PDB entry 3ICE | X-ray diffraction, 2.80 A resolution | chains D and E of the 7 polymer chains in the assembly

# Chain D (and E)
Protein: Transcription termination factor rho
From: Escherichia coli K-12
Notes: EC 3.6.1.-; chain E of this document is another copy of the same molecule, construct and numbering; everything in this record applies to it too
UniProtKB: P0AG30 (RHO_ECOLI); residues 1-419 here = UniProt positions 1-419
Chain sequence (422 residues; numbered -2 to 419; the number before each row is that of its first residue; numbers below 1 keep their minus sign (Mse-2 is residue -2)):
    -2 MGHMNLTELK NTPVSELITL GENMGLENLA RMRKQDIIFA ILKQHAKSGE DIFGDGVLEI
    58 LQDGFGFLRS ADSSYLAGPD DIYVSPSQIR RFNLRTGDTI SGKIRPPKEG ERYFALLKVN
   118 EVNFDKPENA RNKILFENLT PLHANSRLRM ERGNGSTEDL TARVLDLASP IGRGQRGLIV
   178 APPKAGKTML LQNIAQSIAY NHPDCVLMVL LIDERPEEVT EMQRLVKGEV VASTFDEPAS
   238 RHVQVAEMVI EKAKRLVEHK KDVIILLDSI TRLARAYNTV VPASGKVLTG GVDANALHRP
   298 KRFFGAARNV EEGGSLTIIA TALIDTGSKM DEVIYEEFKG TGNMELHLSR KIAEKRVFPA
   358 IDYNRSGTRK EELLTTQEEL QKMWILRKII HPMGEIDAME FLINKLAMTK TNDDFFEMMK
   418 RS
Not modelled in the structure: -2 to 0, 24-28, 416-419 (chain E: -2 to 0, 22-29, 416-419)
Differences from the reference sequence: expression tag (-2 to 0)
Modified residues: Mse-2, Mse416 (selenomethionine); Mse1, Mse21, Mse29, Mse147, Mse186, Mse205, Mse219, Mse245, Mse327, Mse341, Mse380, Mse390, Mse396, Mse405, Mse415 (selenomethionine; parent Met)
Swiss-Prot annotation at these positions:
  - region: Gly61 to Arg66 (RNA-binding 1), Asp78 to Tyr80 (RNA-binding 1), Glu108 to Tyr110 (RNA-binding 1), Val284 to Gly288 (RNA-binding 2)
  - binding site (ATP): Gly169 to Gly174, Lys181 to Mse186, Arg212
  - site: Lys326 (RNA-binding 2)
  - mutagenesis: Phe62 (F62L/A: Defective for RNA-binding), Phe64 (F64L/A: Defective for RNA-binding), Lys181 (K181Q: Partial loss of ATPase, helicase and termination activity), Lys184 (K184Q: Improves ATPase and helicase activity but reduced termination activity), Cys202 (C202G/S: Does not affect the kinetics of ATP hydrolysis and inhibition by bicyclomycin), Asp265 (D265N: Loss of ATPase activity, helicase and termination activity)
Bound ions: Mg2+: Thr185, Glu211 (together with ADP)
Small-molecule neighbours:
  - ADP / beryllium trifluoride, molecule 1: Pro179, Pro180, Lys181, Ala182, Gly183, Lys184, Thr185, Mse186, Glu211, Arg212, Glu215, Asp265, Leu320, Phe355
  - ADP / beryllium trifluoride, molecule 2: Lys336, Gly337, Arg366, Lys367
From the paper describing this entry:
  - binding site for the 12-nt RNA strand: Val284, Thr286, Gly287, Lys326
  - specificity-determining residues: Val284
  - Mg2+ coordination: Glu211
  - catalytic residues: Glu211
  - binding site for beryllium trifluoride: Arg212
  - self-association interface (contacts with another copy of this molecule): Lys298

# Chain D / chain E interface
Residue-residue contacts (59; chain D residue first):
  Pro180(D) - Glu333(E)
  Pro180(D) - Lys336(E)
  Lys181(D) - Lys336(E)
  Lys181(D) - Glu342(E)  salt bridge
  Lys181(D) - Gly364(E)
  Lys181(D) - Arg366(E)
  Mse186(D) - Lys367(E)
  Glu211(D) - Gly337(E)
  Arg212(D) - Arg173(E)
  Arg212(D) - Lys336(E)  hydrogen bond (side chain-backbone)
  Arg212(D) - Gly337(E)  hydrogen bond (side chain-backbone)
  Arg212(D) - Thr338(E)  hydrogen bond (side chain-backbone)
  Arg212(D) - Gly339(E)  hydrogen bond (side chain-backbone)
  Arg212(D) - Arg366(E)
  Pro213(D) - Pro138(E)  hydrophobic
  Pro213(D) - Arg173(E)
  Pro213(D) - Arg305(E)
  Glu214(D) - Leu139(E)
  Glu214(D) - His140(E)
  Glu214(D) - Arg173(E)  salt bridge
  Glu214(D) - Asn340(E)
  Thr217(D) - Thr137(E)
  Thr217(D) - Pro138(E)  hydrogen bond (side chain-backbone)
  Thr217(D) - Leu139(E)
  Glu218(D) - His140(E)  salt bridge
  Arg221(D) - Leu139(E)
  Arg221(D) - Glu308(E)  salt bridge
  Phe232(D) - Gly302(E)
  Phe232(D) - Arg305(E)
  Asp233(D) - Arg299(E)  hydrogen bond (backbone-side chain)
  Asp233(D) - Arg305(E)  salt bridge
  Glu234(D) - His295(E)
  Pro235(D) - His295(E)
  Arg269(D) - Lys298(E)
  Arg269(D) - Glu334(E)  salt bridge
  Arg272(D) - Glu334(E)  salt bridge
  Asn275(D) - Lys283(E)  hydrogen bond (backbone-side chain)
  Thr276(D) - Asn292(E)
  Val278(D) - Lys283(E)
  Val284(D) - Gly282(E)
  Gly287(D) - Leu285(E)
  Gly288(D) - Lys283(E)
  Gly288(D) - Val284(E)
  Asp290(D) - Lys283(E)
  Thr323(D) - Glu333(E)
  Gly324(D) - Thr286(E)
  Gly324(D) - Lys326(E)
  Gly324(D) - Val330(E)
  Ser325(D) - Leu285(E)
  Ser325(D) - Thr286(E)
  Mse327(D) - Leu285(E)
  Arg347(D) - Tyr332(E)  hydrogen bond
  Arg347(D) - Glu333(E)  salt bridge
  Arg347(D) - Lys336(E)
  Lys352(D) - Trp381(E)
  Lys352(D) - His388(E)
  Arg353(D) - Glu368(E)  salt bridge
  Arg353(D) - Trp381(E)
  Arg353(D) - Arg384(E)
Also at the interface, not in a pair above, chain D (33 interface residues in all): Asp322, Lys326, Glu351
Also at the interface, not in a pair above, chain E (38 interface residues in all): Ala291, Asn361, Arg362

# Summary
33 residues of chain D and 38 residues of chain E are in contact; the contacts include 8 hydrogen bonds and 9
salt bridges. Among the polar pairs are Lys181(D)-Glu342(E), Glu214(D)-Arg173(E) and Glu218(D)-His140(E). From
the paper: the catalytic residue Glu211(D); a binding site for the 12-nt RNA strand at Val284(D), Thr286(D)
and Gly287(D) among others.
Chain D and chain E are both Transcription termination factor rho (Escherichia coli K-12); the structure, Rho
transcription termination factor bound to RNA and ADP-BeF3, was determined by X-ray diffraction.
